PDB entry 7RNC | X-ray diffraction, 1.93 A resolution | chains B and F of the 6 polymer chains in the assembly

[Chain B]
Protein: Caspase-3 subunit p12
Organism: Homo sapiens
UniProt: P42574 (CASP3_HUMAN); numbering as in UniProt (aligned over 184-277)
Amino-acid sequence (95 residues; row label = number of the first residue in the row):
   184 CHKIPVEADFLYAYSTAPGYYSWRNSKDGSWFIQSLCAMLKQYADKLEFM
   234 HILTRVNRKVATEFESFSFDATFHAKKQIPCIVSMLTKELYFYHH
Unresolved in the structure: 184-185, 277-278
Construct notes: expression tag (278)
Curated features (UniProtKB/Swiss-Prot):
  - modified residue: Arg207 (Microbial infection: ADP-riboxanated arginine)
  - mutagenesis: Arg207 (R207A: Abolished ADP-riboxanation by C.violaceum CopC)

[Chain F]
Protein: Ac-VDVVD-CHO
Amino-acid sequence (6 residues; numbered 1 to 6; the number before each row is that of its first residue):
     1 XVDVVX
Modified positions: ACE (acetyl group) at position 1; ASA (aspartic aldehyde) at position 6

[How chain B and chain F interact]
Contacting residue pairs (21):
  Tyr204(B) - Val5(F)  hydrophobic
  Ser205(B) - Val5(F)
  Ser205(B) - ASA_6(F)  hydrogen bond (backbone-backbone)
  Trp206(B) - Asp3(F)
  Trp206(B) - Val4(F)
  Trp206(B) - Val5(F)  hydrophobic
  Arg207(B) - Asp3(F)
  Arg207(B) - Val4(F)  hydrogen bond (backbone-backbone)
  Arg207(B) - Val5(F)
  Arg207(B) - ASA_6(F)
  Asn208(B) - ACE_1(F)  hydrogen bond (side chain-backbone)
  Asn208(B) - Val2(F)
  Asn208(B) - Asp3(F)  hydrogen bond
  Ser209(B) - ACE_1(F)
  Ser209(B) - Val2(F)  hydrogen bond (side chain-backbone)
  Trp214(B) - Asp3(F)  hydrogen bond
  Glu248(B) - Asp3(F)
  Ser249(B) - Asp3(F)
  Phe250(B) - Val2(F)
  Phe250(B) - Asp3(F)  hydrogen bond (backbone-side chain)
  Phe252(B) - Val2(F)  hydrophobic
Other interface residues (no listed pair), chain B (13 interface residues in all): Ser251, Phe256

[Overview]
13 residues of chain B face 6 of chain F across their interface, with 7 hydrogen bonds. Polar pairs include
Asn208(B)-ACE_1(F), Asn208(B)-Asp3(F) and Ser209(B)-Val2(F). Curated annotation (UniProt) lists one
mutagenesis site on chain B.
Chain B is Caspase-3 subunit p12 (Homo sapiens) and chain F is Ac-VDVVD-CHO; the structure, Crystal structure
of caspase-3 with inhibitor Ac-VDVVD-CHO, was determined by X-ray diffraction.
